2VSS - chains D and E of the 6 polymer chains in the assembly; structure by X-ray diffraction, 2.22 A resolution.

== Chain D ==
Name: P-hydroxycinnamoyl CoA hydratase/lyase
From: Pseudomonas fluorescens
Notes: EC 4.2.1.101
UniProtKB: O69762 (O69762_PSEFL); residue numbers follow UniProt; this construct covers 1-276
Sequence (276 residues; row label = number of the first residue in the row):
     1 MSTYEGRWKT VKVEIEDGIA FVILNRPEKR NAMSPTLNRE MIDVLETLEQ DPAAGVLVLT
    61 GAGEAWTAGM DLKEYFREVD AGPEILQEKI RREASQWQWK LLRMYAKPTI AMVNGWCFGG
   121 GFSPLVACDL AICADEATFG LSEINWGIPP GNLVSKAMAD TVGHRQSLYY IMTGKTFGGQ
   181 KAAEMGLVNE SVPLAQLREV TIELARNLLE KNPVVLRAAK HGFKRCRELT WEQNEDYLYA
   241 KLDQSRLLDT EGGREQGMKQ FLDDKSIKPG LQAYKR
Unresolved in the structure: 1-2, 249-276
Small-molecule neighbours:
  - acetyl coenzyme A (ACO): Glu28, Lys29, Arg30, Ala32, Glu64, Ala68, Gly69, Met70, Asp71, Leu72, Phe76, Trp116, Phe118, Gly119, Gly120, Ser142, Glu143, Trp146, Ile148
  - 4-hydroxy-3-methoxybenzaldehyde (V55): Met70, Tyr75, Phe76, Arg91, Ala94, Gln98, Gly119, Gly120, Glu143, Ile148, Pro149, Pro150, Gly151, Asn152, Val154
Swiss-Prot annotation at these positions:
  - binding site (acetyl-CoA): Lys29, Ala68, Met70, Leu72, Gly120, Ser142, Trp146
  - binding site (vanillin): Tyr75, Gly151, Tyr239
  - mutagenesis: Ser123 (S123A: Reduced kcat compared to wild-type but not markerdly), Glu143 (E143A: Abolishes catalytic activity), Tyr239 (Y239F: Increased KM for feruloyl-CoA but retains a significant amount of catalytic activity with a kcat 10 times less than that of the wild-type)
From the paper describing this entry:
  - binding site for 4-hydroxy-3-methoxybenzaldehyde: Tyr75
  - mutagenesis - S123A/E143A, E143A: abolished catalytic activity
  - mutagenesis - S123A: decreased catalytic activity on feruloyl-CoA
  - mutagenesis - S123A: unchanged binding to feruloyl-CoA
  - catalytic residues: Tyr75, Arg91, Tyr239 (proposed by the authors, not directly observed)
  - specificity-determining residues: Tyr239

== Chain E ==
Name: P-hydroxycinnamoyl CoA hydratase/lyase
From: Pseudomonas fluorescens
Notes: EC 4.2.1.101
UniProtKB: O69762 (O69762_PSEFL); residues 1-276 here = UniProt positions 1-276
Sequence (276 residues; each row starts with the number of its first residue):
     1 MSTYEGRWKT VKVEIEDGIA FVILNRPEKR NAMSPTLNRE MIDVLETLEQ DPAAGVLVLT
    61 GAGEAWTAGM DLKEYFREVD AGPEILQEKI RREASQWQWK LLRMYAKPTI AMVNGWCFGG
   121 GFSPLVACDL AICADEATFG LSEINYGIPP GNLVSKAMAD TVGHRQSLYY IMTGKTFGGQ
   181 KAAEMGLVNE SVPLAQLREV TIELARNLLE KNPVVLRAAK HGFKRCRELT WEQNEDYLYA
   241 KLDQSRLLDT EGGREQGMKQ FLDDKSIKPG LQAYKR
Unresolved in the structure: 1-3, 77-82, 251-276
Differences from the reference sequence: conflict Tyr146 (Trp in O69762)
Small-molecule neighbours: acetyl coenzyme A (ACO): Glu28, Lys29, Arg30, Ala32, Glu64, Ala68, Gly69, Met70, Asp71, Leu72, Trp116, Phe118, Gly119, Gly120, Ser142, Glu143, Tyr146, Ile148, Gly151
Swiss-Prot annotation at these positions:
  - binding site (acetyl-CoA): Lys29, Ala68, Met70, Leu72, Gly120, Ser142
  - binding site (vanillin): Tyr75, Gly151, Tyr239
  - mutagenesis: Ser123 (S123A: Reduced kcat compared to wild-type but not markerdly), Glu143 (E143A: Abolishes catalytic activity), Tyr239 (Y239F: Increased KM for feruloyl-CoA but retains a significant amount of catalytic activity with a kcat 10 times less than that of the wild-type)
From the paper describing this entry:
  - binding site for 4-hydroxy-3-methoxybenzaldehyde: Tyr239
  - mutagenesis - Y239F: decreased catalytic activity

== Interface between chain D and chain E ==
Residue-residue contacts (77; chain D residue first):
  Tyr75(D) with Tyr239(E)
  Asp80(D) with Arg246(E), salt bridge
  Gln87(D) with Arg246(E), hydrogen bond
  Arg91(D) with Tyr239(E); Leu242(E); Asp243(E), salt bridge; Arg246(E)
  Ser95(D) with Glu235(E), hydrogen bond
  Trp99(D) with Trp231(E), hydrophobic; Glu235(E)
  Lys100(D) with Glu235(E), salt bridge
  Arg103(D) with Trp231(E); Glu232(E), salt bridge
  Ile144(D) with Lys211(E); Val215(E), hydrophobic; Leu216(E), hydrophobic
  Asn145(D) with Lys211(E), hydrogen bond
  Gly147(D) with Val215(E)
  Ile148(D) with Val215(E); Leu242(E), hydrophobic
  Pro149(D) with Val215(E); Ala219(E); Leu242(E); Ser245(E)
  Pro150(D) with Ala219(E)
  Asn152(D) with Leu238(E); Tyr239(E), hydrogen bond
  Leu153(D) with Trp231(E); Asn234(E); Glu235(E)
  Ser155(D) with Phe223(E); Cys226(E)
  Lys156(D) with Cys226(E), hydrogen bond (side chain-backbone); Arg227(E); Leu229(E), hydrogen bond (side chain-backbone); Trp231(E); Asn234(E)
  Ala159(D) with Phe223(E), hydrophobic; Cys226(E), hydrophobic; Arg227(E)
  Asp160(D) with Trp231(E), hydrogen bond
  His164(D) with Asp160(E); Thr161(E); Phe223(E); Arg227(E), hydrogen bond
  Arg165(D) with Leu125(E), hydrogen bond (side chain-backbone); Val126(E); Cys128(E), hydrogen bond (side chain-backbone); Asp129(E), hydrogen bond (side chain-backbone); Leu130(E); Ala131(E); Gly186(E); Leu187(E), hydrogen bond (side chain-backbone); Val188(E); Asn189(E), hydrogen bond (backbone-side chain)
  Ser167(D) with Phe223(E)
  Leu168(D) with Asp129(E); Leu130(E), hydrophobic; Lys220(E); Phe223(E), hydrophobic; Lys224(E)
  Tyr169(D) with Leu130(E); Asn189(E); Leu204(E), hydrophobic
  Ile171(D) with Ala219(E), hydrophobic; Phe223(E), hydrophobic
  Met172(D) with Pro108(E), hydrophobic; Asp129(E); Leu208(E); Lys211(E); Leu216(E), hydrophobic; Lys220(E)
  Thr173(D) with Leu204(E); Asn207(E); Lys211(E), hydrogen bond (backbone-side chain)
  Lys175(D) with Asn207(E)
  Glu228(D) with Thr230(E)
Also at the interface, not in a pair above, chain D (39 interface residues in all): Arg92, Ser123, Val126, Ala127, Gly151, Ala157, Met158, Gln166, Arg225
Also at the interface, not in a pair above, chain E (40 interface residues in all): Ala218, Lys241, Asp249

== Summary ==
39 residues of chain D face 40 of chain E across their interface, with 14 hydrogen bonds and 4 salt bridges.
Polar pairs include Asp80(D)-Arg246(E), Arg91(D)-Asp243(E) and Lys100(D)-Glu235(E). The paper reports
catalytic residues Tyr75(D), Arg91(D) and Tyr239(D); S123A/E143A and E143A of chain D abolish catalytic
activity; 4 substitutions were tested in all.
Here chain D is P-hydroxycinnamoyl CoA hydratase/lyase and chain E is P-hydroxycinnamoyl CoA hydratase/lyase,
both from Pseudomonas fluorescens. Entry 2VSS (Wild-type Hydroxycinnamoyl-CoA hydratase lyase in complex with
acetyl- CoA and vanillin) was determined by X-ray diffraction (same publication as 2VSU).
